PDB entry 7R7X | X-ray diffraction, 2.10 A resolution | chains A and E of the 3 polymer chains in the assembly

== Chain A ==
Molecule: MHC class I antigen
From: Homo sapiens
Reference sequence: U6BR87 (U6BR87_HUMAN); residues 1-276 here correspond to UniProt positions 25-300 (UniProt number = residue number + 24)
Amino-acid sequence (278 residues; row label = number of the first residue in the row):
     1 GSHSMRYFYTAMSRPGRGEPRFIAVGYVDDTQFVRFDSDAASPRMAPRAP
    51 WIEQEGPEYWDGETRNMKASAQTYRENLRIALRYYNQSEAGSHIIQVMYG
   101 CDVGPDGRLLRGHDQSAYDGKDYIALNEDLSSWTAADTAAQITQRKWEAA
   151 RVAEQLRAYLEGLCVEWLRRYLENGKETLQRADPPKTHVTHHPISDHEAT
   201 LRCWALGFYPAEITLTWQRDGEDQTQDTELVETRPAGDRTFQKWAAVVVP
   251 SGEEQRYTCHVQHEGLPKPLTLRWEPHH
Unresolved in the structure: 278
Cystine bridges: Cys-101/Cys-164, Cys-203/Cys-259
Construct notes: expression tag (277-278)

== Chain E ==
Molecule: Gln-ala-ser-gln-glu-val-lys-asn-trp
Amino-acid sequence (9 residues; each row starts with the number of its first residue):
     1 QASQEVKNW
Reported in the primary citation:
  - conformationally variable residues (side-chain flip): Gln-1, Glu-5

== Chain A / chain E interface ==
Contacting residue pairs (38; chain A residue first):
  Tyr-7(A) with Gln-1(E), hydrogen bond (side chain-backbone); Ala-2(E), hydrogen bond (side chain-backbone)
  Tyr-9(A) with Ala-2(E); Ser-3(E)
  Glu-63(A) with Gln-1(E); Ala-2(E), hydrogen bond (side chain-backbone)
  Asn-66(A) with Ala-2(E); Ser-3(E), hydrogen bond (side chain-backbone); Gln-4(E)
  Met-67(A) with Ala-2(E), hydrophobic
  Thr-73(A) with Val-6(E); Lys-7(E); Asn-8(E)
  Tyr-74(A) with Lys-7(E)
  Asn-77(A) with Lys-7(E), hydrogen bond (side chain-backbone); Asn-8(E); Trp-9(E), hydrogen bond (side chain-backbone)
  Ile-80(A) with Trp-9(E)
  Tyr-84(A) with Trp-9(E), hydrogen bond (side chain-backbone)
  Ile-95(A) with Trp-9(E), hydrophobic
  Tyr-99(A) with Ala-2(E); Ser-3(E), hydrogen bond (side chain-backbone)
  Asp-114(A) with Lys-7(E), salt bridge
  Tyr-123(A) with Trp-9(E), hydrophobic
  Thr-143(A) with Trp-9(E), hydrogen bond (side chain-backbone)
  Lys-146(A) with Trp-9(E), hydrogen bond (side chain-backbone)
  Trp-147(A) with Lys-7(E); Asn-8(E), hydrogen bond (side chain-backbone); Trp-9(E)
  Val-152(A) with Glu-5(E); Lys-7(E)
  Gln-155(A) with Glu-5(E)
  Leu-156(A) with Lys-7(E)
  Tyr-159(A) with Gln-1(E), hydrogen bond (side chain-backbone); Ala-2(E); Ser-3(E)
  Trp-167(A) with Gln-1(E), hydrogen bond
  Tyr-171(A) with Gln-1(E), hydrogen bond (side chain-backbone)
Also at the interface, not in a pair above, chain A (31 interface residues in all): Met-5, Tyr-59, Ala-81, Ser-116, Ala-117, Tyr-118, Trp-133, Leu-163

== Overview ==
31 residues of chain A and 9 residues of chain E are in contact, with 14 hydrogen bonds and 1 salt bridge.
Among the polar pairs are Asp-114(A)/Lys-7(E), Tyr-7(A)/Gln-1(E) and Tyr-7(A)/Ala-2(E). From the paper:
conformational variability at Gln-1(E) and Glu-5(E).
Chain A is MHC class I antigen (Homo sapiens) and chain E is Gln-ala-ser-gln-glu-val-lys-asn-trp; the
structure, Crystal structure of HLA-B*5701 complex with an HIV-1 Gag-derived epitope QW9, was determined by
X-ray diffraction, deposited together with 7R7V, 7R7W, 7R7Y, 7R7Z and 7R80.
